5I5K - chains B and H of the 3 polymer chains in the assembly; structure by X-ray diffraction, 4.20 A resolution (low resolution: residue-level contacts below are approximate; hydrogen-bond / salt-bridge calls are withheld).

Chain B:
Molecule: Complement C5
Source organism: Homo sapiens
UniProtKB: P01031 (CO5_HUMAN); residues 1-1676 here = UniProt positions 1-1676
Sequence (1676 residues; row label = number of the first residue in the row):
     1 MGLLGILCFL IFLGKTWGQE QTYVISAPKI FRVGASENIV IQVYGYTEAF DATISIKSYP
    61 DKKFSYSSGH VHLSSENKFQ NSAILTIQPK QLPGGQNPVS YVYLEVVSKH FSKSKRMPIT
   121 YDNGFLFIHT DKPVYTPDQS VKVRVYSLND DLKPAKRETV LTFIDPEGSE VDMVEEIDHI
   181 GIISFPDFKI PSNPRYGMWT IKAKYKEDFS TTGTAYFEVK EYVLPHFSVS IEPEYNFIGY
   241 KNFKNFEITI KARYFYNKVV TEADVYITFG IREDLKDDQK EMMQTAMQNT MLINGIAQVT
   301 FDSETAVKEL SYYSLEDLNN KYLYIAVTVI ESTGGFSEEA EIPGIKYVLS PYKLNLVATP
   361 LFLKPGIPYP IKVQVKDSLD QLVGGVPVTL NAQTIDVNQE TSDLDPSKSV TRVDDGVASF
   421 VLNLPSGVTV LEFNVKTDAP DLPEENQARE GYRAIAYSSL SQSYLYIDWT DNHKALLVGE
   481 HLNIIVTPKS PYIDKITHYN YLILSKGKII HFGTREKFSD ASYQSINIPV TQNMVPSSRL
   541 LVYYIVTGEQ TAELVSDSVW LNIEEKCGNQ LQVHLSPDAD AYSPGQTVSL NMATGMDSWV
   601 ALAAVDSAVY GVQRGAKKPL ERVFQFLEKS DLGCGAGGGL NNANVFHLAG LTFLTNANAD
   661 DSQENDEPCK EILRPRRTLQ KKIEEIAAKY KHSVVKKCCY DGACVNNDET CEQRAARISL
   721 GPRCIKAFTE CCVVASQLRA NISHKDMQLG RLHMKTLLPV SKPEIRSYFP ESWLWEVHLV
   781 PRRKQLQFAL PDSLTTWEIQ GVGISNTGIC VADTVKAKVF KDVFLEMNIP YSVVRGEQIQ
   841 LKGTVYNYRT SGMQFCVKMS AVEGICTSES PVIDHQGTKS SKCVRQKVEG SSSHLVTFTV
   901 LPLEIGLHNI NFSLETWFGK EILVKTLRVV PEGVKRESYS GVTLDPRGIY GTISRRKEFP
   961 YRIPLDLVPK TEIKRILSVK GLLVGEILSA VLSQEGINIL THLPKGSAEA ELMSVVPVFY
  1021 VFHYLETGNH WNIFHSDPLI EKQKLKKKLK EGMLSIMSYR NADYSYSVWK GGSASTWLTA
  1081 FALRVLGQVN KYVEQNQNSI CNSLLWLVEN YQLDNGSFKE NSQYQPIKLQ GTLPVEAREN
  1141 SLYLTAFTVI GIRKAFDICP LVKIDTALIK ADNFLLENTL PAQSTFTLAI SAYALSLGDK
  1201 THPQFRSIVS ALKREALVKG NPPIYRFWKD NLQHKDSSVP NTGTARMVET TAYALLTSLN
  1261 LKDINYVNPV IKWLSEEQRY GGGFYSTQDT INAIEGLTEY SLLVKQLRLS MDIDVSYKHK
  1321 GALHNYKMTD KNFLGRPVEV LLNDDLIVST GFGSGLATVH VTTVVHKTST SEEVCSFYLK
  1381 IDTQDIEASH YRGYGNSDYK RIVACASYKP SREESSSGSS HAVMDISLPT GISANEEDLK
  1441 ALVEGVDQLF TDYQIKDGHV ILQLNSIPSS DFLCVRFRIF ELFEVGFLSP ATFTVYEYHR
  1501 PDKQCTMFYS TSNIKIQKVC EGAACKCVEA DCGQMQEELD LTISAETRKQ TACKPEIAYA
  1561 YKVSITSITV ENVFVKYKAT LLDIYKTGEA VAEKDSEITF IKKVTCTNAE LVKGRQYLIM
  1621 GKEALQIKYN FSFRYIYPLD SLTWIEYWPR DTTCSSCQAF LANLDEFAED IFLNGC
Disordered / not traced: 1-19, 671-678, 1388-1396, 1517-1522
Disulfide bonds: Cys-567/Cys-810, Cys-634/Cys-669, Cys-698/Cys-724, Cys-699/Cys-731, Cys-711/Cys-732, Cys-856/Cys-883, Cys-866/Cys-1527, Cys-1101/Cys-1159, Cys-1375/Cys-1505, Cys-1405/Cys-1474, Cys-1532/Cys-1606, Cys-1553/Cys-1676, Cys-1654/Cys-1657
Covalent attachments: N-acetylglucosamine (NAG) linked to Asn-911
From the paper describing this entry:
  - specificity-determining residues: Trp-917 (by similarity / conservation)
  - disease-associated variants - R885C, R885H: decreased binding to eculizumab (citing earlier work)

Chain H:
Molecule: Eculizumab heavy chain (variable domain)
Source organism: Homo sapiens
Sequence (230 residues; numbered 1 to 230; the number before each row is that of its first residue):
     1 QVQLVQSGAE VKKPGASVKV SCKASGYIFS NYWIQWVRQA PGQGLEWMGE ILPGSGSTEY
    61 TENFKDRVTM TRDTSTSTVY MELSSLRSED TAVYYCARYF FGSSPNWYFD VWGQGTLVTV
   121 SSASTKGPSV FPLAPSSKST SGGTAALGCL VKDYFPEPVT VSWNSGALTS GVHTFPAVLQ
   181 SSGLYSLSSV VTVPSSSLGT QTYICNVNHK PSNTKVDKRV EPKSCDKTHT
Disordered / not traced: 222-230
Disulfide bonds: Cys-22/Cys-96, Cys-149/Cys-205
From the paper describing this entry:
  - mutagenesis - Q35H, E50H, F101H, P105H, F109H, D110H: decreased binding to Complement C5 (chain B)
  - contacts within the chain: Tyr-27/Arg-98, Tyr-32/Arg-98, Phe-101/Trp-107 (pi stacking), Tyr-99/Phe-109 (pi stacking), Arg-98/Asp-110 (salt bridge)

How chain B and chain H interact:
Pairs across the interface (15; chain B residue first):
  Gln-854(B) with Trp-107(H)
  Cys-856(B) with Phe-101(H)
  Lys-858(B) with Ser-103(H)
  Lys-882(B) with Ile-28(H)
  Cys-883(B) with Asn-31(H)
  Val-884(B) with Asn-31(H)
  Arg-885(B) with Trp-33(H); Glu-50(H); Tyr-99(H); Phe-101(H)
  Lys-887(B) with Glu-59(H)
  Glu-915(B) with Ser-103(H)
  Trp-917(B) with Pro-105(H); Trp-107(H)
  Lys-920(B) with Ser-103(H)
Also at the interface, not in a pair above, chain B (14 interface residues in all): Phe-855, Gln-886, Glu-889
Also at the interface, not in a pair above, chain H (12 interface residues in all): Leu-52, Thr-58
From the paper, about this interface:
  - specific contacts: Lys-887(B)/Glu-59(H), Trp-33(H)/Arg-885(B), Tyr-99(H)/Arg-885(B), Phe-101(H)/Trp-917(B)
  - epitope / paratope residues, chain B: Lys-882(B), Arg-885(B), Lys-887(B), Glu-915(B), Trp-917(B)
  - epitope / paratope residues, chain H: Trp-33(H), Glu-59(H), Tyr-99(H), Phe-101(H)

Overview:
Chain B and chain H form an interface of 14 and 12 residues respectively. The paper describes contacts between
Lys-887(B) and Glu-59(H), Trp-33(H) and Arg-885(B) and Tyr-99(H) and Arg-885(B) among others. The paper
reports that Q35H, E50H and F101H of chain H, among others, reduce binding to Complement C5 (chain B);
epitope/paratope residues Lys-882(B), Arg-885(B) and Trp-33(H) among others; 8 substitutions were tested in
all.
Here chain B is Complement C5 and chain H is Eculizumab heavy chain (variable domain), both from Homo sapiens.
Entry 5I5K (Structure of complement C5 in complex with eculizumab) was determined by X-ray diffraction.
